Entry 3PCL (X-ray diffraction, 2.15 A resolution); this record covers chains C and O of the 12 polymer chains in the assembly.

[Chain C]
Name: Protocatechuate 3,4-dioxygenase
Source organism: Pseudomonas putida
Notes: EC 1.13.11.3
UniProtKB: P00436 (PCXA_PSEPU); numbering as in UniProt (aligned over 1-200)
Sequence (200 residues; numbered 1 to 200; the number before each row is that of its first residue):
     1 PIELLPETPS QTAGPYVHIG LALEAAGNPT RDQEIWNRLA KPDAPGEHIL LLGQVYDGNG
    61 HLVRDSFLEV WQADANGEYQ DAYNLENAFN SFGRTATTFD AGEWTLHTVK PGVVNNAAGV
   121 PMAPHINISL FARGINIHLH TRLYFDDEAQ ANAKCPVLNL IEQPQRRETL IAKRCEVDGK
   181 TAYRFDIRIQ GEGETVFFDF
Residues lining bound ligands:
  - cyanide ion (CYN): Ala-13, Gly-14, Pro-15, Tyr-16
  - 2-hydroxyisonicotinic acid N-oxide (INO): Thr-12, Gly-14, Pro-15, Arg-133, Gly-134

[Chain O]
Name: Protocatechuate 3,4-dioxygenase
Source organism: Pseudomonas putida
Notes: EC 1.13.11.3
UniProtKB: P00437 (PCXB_PSEPU); residues 301-538 here correspond to UniProt positions 1-238 (UniProt number = residue number - 300)
Sequence (238 residues; row label = number of the first residue in the row):
   301 PAQDNSRFVI RDRNWHPKAL TPDYKTSIAR SPRQALVSIP QSISETTGPN FSHLGFGAHD
   361 HDLLLNFNNG GLPIGERIIV AGRVVDQYGK PVPNTLVEMW QANAGGRYRH KNDRYLAPLD
   421 PNFGGVGRCL TDSDGYYSFR TIKPGPYPWR NGPNDWRPAH IHFGISGPSI ATKLITQLYF
   481 EGDPLIPMCP IVKSIANPEA VQQLIAKLDM NNANPMDCLA YRFDIVLRGQ RKTHFENC
Not modelled in the structure: 368-370, 537-538
Metal / ion sites: Fe ion: Tyr-408, His-460, His-462 (together with 2-hydroxyisonicotinic acid N-oxide, cyanide ion)
Residues lining bound ligands:
  - cyanide ion (CYN): Tyr-408, His-460, His-462
  - 2-hydroxyisonicotinic acid N-oxide (INO): Tyr-324, Tyr-408, Tyr-447, Trp-449, Arg-457, His-460, His-462, Gln-477, Ile-491

[Interface between chain C and chain O]
Pairs across the interface (167; chain C residue first):
  Leu-4(C) / Val-309(O)  hydrophobic
  Leu-4(C) / Gln-387(O)
  Leu-5(C) / Gln-387(O)  hydrogen bond (backbone-side chain)
  Pro-6(C) / Trp-315(O)  hydrophobic
  Pro-6(C) / Gln-503(O)
  Pro-6(C) / Val-526(O)
  Glu-7(C) / Arg-311(O)  salt bridge
  Glu-7(C) / Trp-315(O)  hydrogen bond (backbone-side chain)
  Glu-7(C) / His-316(O)  salt bridge
  Glu-7(C) / Gln-387(O)
  Glu-7(C) / Gln-503(O)  hydrogen bond (backbone-side chain)
  Glu-7(C) / Val-526(O)
  Glu-7(C) / Arg-528(O)
  Thr-8(C) / His-316(O)
  Thr-8(C) / Leu-474(O)
  Thr-8(C) / Thr-476(O)
  Thr-8(C) / Gln-503(O)
  Thr-8(C) / Leu-504(O)
  Thr-8(C) / Ile-525(O)
  Thr-8(C) / Val-526(O)  hydrogen bond (side chain-backbone)
  Pro-9(C) / His-316(O)
  Pro-9(C) / Thr-476(O)  hydrogen bond (backbone-side chain)
  Pro-9(C) / Ile-495(O)  hydrophobic
  Pro-9(C) / Ala-500(O)
  Pro-9(C) / Gln-503(O)
  Pro-9(C) / Leu-504(O)
  Ser-10(C) / His-316(O)  hydrogen bond (backbone-side chain)
  Ser-10(C) / Pro-317(O)
  Ser-10(C) / Leu-474(O)
  Ser-10(C) / Ile-475(O)  hydrogen bond (side chain-backbone)
  Gln-11(C) / Ile-475(O)  hydrogen bond (backbone-backbone)
  Gln-11(C) / Thr-476(O)
  Gln-11(C) / Gln-477(O)
  Gln-11(C) / Tyr-479(O)  hydrogen bond
  Gln-11(C) / Ile-491(O)
  Gln-11(C) / Ser-494(O)
  Gln-11(C) / Ile-495(O)
  Gln-11(C) / Leu-504(O)
  Thr-12(C) / Tyr-324(O)  hydrogen bond
  Thr-12(C) / His-462(O)
  Thr-12(C) / Gln-477(O)  hydrogen bond (backbone-side chain)
  Ala-13(C) / Trp-400(O)
  Ala-13(C) / His-462(O)  hydrogen bond (backbone-side chain)
  Ala-13(C) / Ile-475(O)  hydrophobic
  Tyr-16(C) / Trp-400(O)
  Tyr-16(C) / Tyr-408(O)  hydrophobic
  Tyr-16(C) / His-410(O)
  Tyr-16(C) / Asn-412(O)
  Tyr-16(C) / Asp-413(O)
  Tyr-16(C) / Tyr-447(O)  hydrogen bond
  Val-17(C) / Trp-400(O)
  His-18(C) / His-410(O)  hydrogen bond
  Ile-19(C) / Trp-400(O)  hydrophobic
  Ile-19(C) / Gln-401(O)
  Ile-19(C) / Tyr-408(O)  hydrophobic
  Ile-19(C) / Arg-409(O)
  Ile-19(C) / His-410(O)
  Ile-19(C) / Gly-425(O)
  Ile-19(C) / Val-426(O)
  Gly-20(C) / Trp-400(O)
  Gly-20(C) / Val-426(O)
  Leu-21(C) / Glu-398(O)
  Leu-21(C) / Trp-400(O)  hydrophobic
  Leu-21(C) / Ile-475(O)  hydrophobic
  Glu-24(C) / Lys-411(O)
  Ala-25(C) / Lys-411(O)  hydrogen bond (backbone-side chain)
  Ala-26(C) / Lys-411(O)
  Gly-27(C) / Lys-411(O)
  Asn-28(C) / Arg-409(O)  hydrogen bond (side chain-backbone)
  Arg-31(C) / Asp-360(O)
  Arg-31(C) / Val-426(O)
  Arg-31(C) / Arg-428(O)
  Gln-33(C) / Leu-354(O)
  Gln-33(C) / Gly-355(O)  hydrogen bond (side chain-backbone)
  Gln-33(C) / Arg-428(O)  hydrogen bond (backbone-side chain)
  Ile-35(C) / Phe-351(O)  hydrophobic
  Ile-35(C) / Leu-354(O)  hydrophobic
  Asp-57(C) / Ala-329(O)
  Gly-58(C) / Ala-329(O)  hydrogen bond (backbone-backbone)
  Asn-59(C) / Ala-329(O)
  Val-63(C) / Arg-330(O)
  Asp-65(C) / Arg-330(O)  salt bridge
  Glu-69(C) / Lys-473(O)  salt bridge
  Trp-71(C) / Ser-344(O)  hydrogen bond (side chain-backbone)
  Trp-71(C) / Thr-347(O)  hydrogen bond
  Trp-71(C) / Gly-348(O)
  Trp-71(C) / Pro-349(O)
  Trp-71(C) / Ile-470(O)
  Glu-78(C) / Pro-301(O)
  Tyr-79(C) / Pro-301(O)
  Tyr-79(C) / Ala-302(O)  hydrogen bond (backbone-backbone)
  Tyr-79(C) / Ser-344(O)  hydrogen bond
  Tyr-79(C) / Thr-347(O)
  Gln-80(C) / Pro-301(O)
  Asp-81(C) / Ala-302(O)
  Asp-81(C) / Gly-348(O)
  Asp-81(C) / Pro-349(O)
  Asp-81(C) / Asn-350(O)  hydrogen bond (backbone-backbone)
  Tyr-83(C) / Asn-350(O)  hydrogen bond (backbone-backbone)
  Tyr-83(C) / Phe-351(O)  hydrophobic
  Tyr-83(C) / His-353(O)
  Asn-84(C) / His-353(O)
  Phe-92(C) / Pro-349(O)  hydrophobic
  Phe-92(C) / Phe-351(O)  hydrophobic
  Arg-94(C) / Glu-398(O)  salt bridge
  Phe-99(C) / His-410(O)
  Phe-99(C) / Lys-411(O)
  Phe-99(C) / Asn-412(O)
  Val-114(C) / Ser-344(O)
  Ala-117(C) / Arg-307(O)
  Met-122(C) / Ser-342(O)
  Met-122(C) / Ser-344(O)
  His-125(C) / Ser-344(O)  hydrogen bond
  Asn-127(C) / Ser-344(O)
  Asn-127(C) / Glu-345(O)
  Asn-127(C) / Ile-470(O)
  Phe-131(C) / Lys-473(O)
  Phe-131(C) / Ile-475(O)  hydrophobic
  Arg-133(C) / Tyr-324(O)
  Arg-133(C) / Thr-326(O)
  Arg-133(C) / Arg-330(O)  hydrogen bond (backbone-side chain)
  Gly-134(C) / Tyr-324(O)  hydrogen bond (backbone-side chain)
  Gly-134(C) / Thr-326(O)
  Gly-134(C) / Ser-327(O)
  Gly-134(C) / Arg-330(O)
  Ile-135(C) / Arg-330(O)
  Asn-136(C) / Pro-317(O)
  Asn-136(C) / Lys-318(O)  hydrogen bond (side chain-backbone)
  Asn-136(C) / Ala-319(O)  hydrogen bond (side chain-backbone)
  Asn-136(C) / Thr-321(O)  hydrogen bond
  Asn-136(C) / Tyr-324(O)
  Ile-137(C) / His-316(O)
  Ile-137(C) / Pro-317(O)
  His-138(C) / Arg-311(O)
  His-138(C) / Lys-473(O)  hydrogen bond (side chain-backbone)
  His-140(C) / Arg-311(O)
  Arg-142(C) / Ser-342(O)
  Arg-142(C) / Ser-344(O)
  Arg-142(C) / Glu-345(O)  salt bridge
  Leu-160(C) / Ile-339(O)  hydrophobic
  Leu-160(C) / Pro-340(O)
  Arg-166(C) / Gln-334(O)
  Ile-189(C) / Arg-330(O)
  Ile-189(C) / Ser-331(O)
  Ile-189(C) / Pro-332(O)
  Gln-190(C) / Ile-328(O)  hydrogen bond (side chain-backbone)
  Gln-190(C) / Ala-329(O)
  Gln-190(C) / Ser-331(O)  hydrogen bond (side chain-backbone)
  Gln-190(C) / Arg-333(O)
  Glu-194(C) / Pro-332(O)
  Glu-194(C) / Arg-333(O)  hydrogen bond (side chain-backbone)
  Glu-194(C) / Gln-334(O)  hydrogen bond (side chain-backbone)
  Val-196(C) / Val-337(O)  hydrophobic
  Phe-197(C) / Leu-336(O)
  Phe-197(C) / Val-337(O)  hydrogen bond (backbone-backbone)
  Phe-198(C) / Val-337(O)
  Phe-198(C) / Ile-339(O)  hydrophobic
  Asp-199(C) / Arg-313(O)  salt bridge
  Asp-199(C) / Val-337(O)  hydrogen bond (backbone-backbone)
  Asp-199(C) / Ser-338(O)
  Asp-199(C) / Ile-339(O)  hydrogen bond (backbone-backbone)
  Phe-200(C) / Ile-310(O)
  Phe-200(C) / Ile-339(O)
  Phe-200(C) / Gln-341(O)  hydrogen bond (backbone-side chain)
  Phe-200(C) / Glu-345(O)
  Phe-200(C) / Ala-471(O)  hydrophobic
  Phe-200(C) / Arg-528(O)  hydrogen bond (backbone-side chain)
Other interface residues (no listed pair), chain C (75 interface residues in all): Gly-14, Pro-15, Leu-23, Glu-34, Ala-82, Asn-115, Asn-116, Ala-132, Leu-139, Val-157, Ile-161
Other interface residues (no listed pair), chain O (83 interface residues in all): Asp-304, Ala-335, Ile-343, Asp-386, Tyr-388, Gly-389, Leu-396, Thr-472, Val-492, Glu-536

[Overview]
75 residues of chain C and 83 residues of chain O are in contact, with 41 hydrogen bonds and 7 salt bridges.
Among the polar pairs are Glu-7(C)/Arg-311(O), Glu-7(C)/His-316(O) and Asp-65(C)/Arg-330(O). Cyanide ion and
2-hydroxyisonicotinic acid N-oxide are bound between chain C and chain O.
Chain C is Protocatechuate 3,4-dioxygenase and chain O is Protocatechuate 3,4-dioxygenase, both from
Pseudomonas putida; the structure, Structure of protocatechuate 3,4-dioxygenase complexed with
2-hydroxyisonicotinic acid N-oxide and cyanide, was determined by X-ray diffraction together with 3PCA, 3PCJ,
3PCK and 3PCM from the same study.
